PDB entry 5LJ5 | electron microscopy, 10.00 A resolution (very low resolution: no residue pairs are listed; an interface is given only as per-side residue counts) | chains I and D of the 45 polymer chains in the assembly

== Chain I ==
Molecule: Intron of UBC4 pre-mRNA
From: Saccharomyces cerevisiae
Sequence (76 nucleotides; numbered 1 to 76; the number before each row is that of its first residue):
     1 GUAUGUCUAAAGUUAUGGCCACGUUUCAAAUGCGUGCUUUUUUUUUAAAA
    51 CUUAUGCUCUUAUUUACUAACAAAAU
Not modelled in the structure: 11-53

== Chain D ==
Protein: Protein CWC16
From: Saccharomyces cerevisiae
UniProtKB: P28320 (CWC16_YEAST); residue numbers follow UniProt; this construct covers 1-278
Sequence (278 residues; each row starts with the number of its first residue):
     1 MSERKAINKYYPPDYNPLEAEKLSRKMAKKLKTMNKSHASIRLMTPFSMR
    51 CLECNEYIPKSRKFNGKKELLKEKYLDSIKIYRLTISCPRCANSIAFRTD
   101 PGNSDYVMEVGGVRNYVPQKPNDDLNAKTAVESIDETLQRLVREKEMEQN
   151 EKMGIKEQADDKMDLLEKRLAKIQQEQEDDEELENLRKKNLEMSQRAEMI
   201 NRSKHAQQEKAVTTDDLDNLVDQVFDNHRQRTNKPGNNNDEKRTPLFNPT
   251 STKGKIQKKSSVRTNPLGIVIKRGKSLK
Not modelled in the structure: 1, 116-278
Swiss-Prot annotation at these positions:
  - motif (Nuclear localization signal): Lys242 to Lys258, Ser260 to Lys278
  - binding site (Zn(2+)): Cys51, Cys54, Cys88, Cys91
Disulfides: Cys88-Cys91
Metal / ion sites: Zn2+: Cys51, Cys54

== Interface between chain I and chain D ==
At this resolution (10 A) residue pairs are not listed: 12 residues of chain I and 13 of chain D lie at the interface.

== Overview ==
Chain I and chain D form an interface of 12 and 13 residues respectively. Cys51(D) and Cys54(D) coordinate
Zn2+. UniProt lists 4 Zn2+-binding residues on chain D.
Here chain I is Intron of UBC4 pre-mRNA and chain D is Protein CWC16, both from Saccharomyces cerevisiae.
Entry 5LJ5 (Overall structure of the yeast spliceosome immediately after branching) was determined by electron
microscopy, deposited together with 5LJ3.
